5F8X - chains A and B; structure by X-ray diffraction, 1.55 A resolution.

[Chain A]
Molecule: Plasma kallikrein
From: Homo sapiens
Notes: EC 3.4.21.34
UniProtKB: P03952 (KLKB1_HUMAN); the construct lacks a stretch of the UniProt sequence and is renumbered around it, so the offset changes along the chain: 16-38 = UniProt 391-413; 39-60 = UniProt 416-437; 66-148 = UniProt 447-529; 150-173 = UniProt 530-553; 5 more segments
Sequence (239 residues; numbered 16 to 246 plus 18 insertion-coded residues; 10 numbers in that range are skipped by the numbering (no residue carries them; nothing is unmodelled there); the number before each row is that of its first residue; a row labelled like 38A-38B holds insertion residues (38A, then the next letters in order)):
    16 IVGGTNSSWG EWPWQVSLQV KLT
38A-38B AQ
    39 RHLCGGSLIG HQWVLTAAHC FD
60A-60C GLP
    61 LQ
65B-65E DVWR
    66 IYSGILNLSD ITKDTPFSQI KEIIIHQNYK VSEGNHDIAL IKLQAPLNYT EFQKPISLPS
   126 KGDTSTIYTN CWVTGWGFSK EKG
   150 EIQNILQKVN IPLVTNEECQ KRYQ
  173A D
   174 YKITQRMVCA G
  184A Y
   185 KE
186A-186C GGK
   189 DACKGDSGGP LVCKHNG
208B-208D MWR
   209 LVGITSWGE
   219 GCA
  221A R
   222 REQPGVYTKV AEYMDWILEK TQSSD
Differences from the reference sequence: engineered mutation Ser-122 (Cys503 in P03952)
Disulfides: Cys-42/Cys-58, Cys-136/Cys-201, Cys-168/Cys-182, Cys-191/Cys-220
Ligand contacts: piperidine-1-carboximidamide (MRZ): Asp-189, Ala-190, Cys-191, Lys-192, Ser-195, Thr-213, Ser-214, Trp-215, Gly-216, Gly-219, Cys-220, Gly-226

[Chain B]
Molecule: Cys-pro-ala-arg-phe-M70-ala-leu-trp-cys
Sequence (10 residues; numbered 1 to 10; the number before each row is that of its first residue):
     1 CPARFAALWC
Disulfides: Cys-1/Cys-10
Ligand contacts: piperidine-1-carboximidamide (MRZ): Arg-4, Phe-5, Ala-6

[Interface between chain A and chain B]
Contacting residue pairs - 28 pairs, chain A then chain B:
  Arg-39(A) / Trp-9(B)
  His-40(A) / Leu-8(B)
  Leu-41(A) / Trp-9(B)  hydrophobic
  His-57(A) / Phe-5(B)
  His-57(A) / Ala-6(B)
  His-57(A) / Ala-7(B)
  Asp-60(A) / Cys-1(B)  hydrogen bond (side chain-backbone)
  Val-96(A) / Cys-1(B)  hydrophobic
  Val-96(A) / Pro-2(B)
  Ser-97(A) / Pro-2(B)
  Ser-97(A) / Arg-4(B)  hydrogen bond (backbone-side chain)
  Glu-98(A) / Arg-4(B)  hydrogen bond (backbone-side chain)
  Gly-99(A) / Phe-5(B)
  Asp-102(A) / Phe-5(B)
  Phe-143(A) / Leu-8(B)  hydrophobic
  Tyr-174(A) / Arg-4(B)
  Cys-191(A) / Ala-6(B)
  Lys-192(A) / Ala-3(B)  hydrogen bond (side chain-backbone)
  Lys-192(A) / Phe-5(B)  hydrogen bond (side chain-backbone)
  Lys-192(A) / Ala-6(B)
  Gly-193(A) / Ala-6(B)  hydrogen bond (backbone-backbone)
  Ser-195(A) / Ala-6(B)  hydrogen bond (side chain-backbone)
  Ser-195(A) / Ala-7(B)  hydrogen bond (side chain-backbone)
  Ser-214(A) / Phe-5(B)
  Ser-214(A) / Ala-6(B)
  Trp-215(A) / Arg-4(B)
  Trp-215(A) / Phe-5(B)
  Gly-216(A) / Arg-4(B)  hydrogen bond (backbone-backbone)
Also at the interface, not in a pair above, chain B (10 interface residues in all): Cys-10

[In short]
19 residues of chain A face 10 of chain B across their interface; the contacts include 9 hydrogen bonds. Polar
contacts include Asp-60(A)/Cys-1(B), Ser-97(A)/Arg-4(B) and Glu-98(A)/Arg-4(B). Piperidine-1-carboximidamide
is bound between chain A and chain B.
Chain A is Plasma kallikrein (Homo sapiens) and chain B is Cys-pro-ala-arg-phe-M70-ala-leu-trp-cys; the
structure, The crystal structure of human plasma kallikrein in complex with its peptide inhibitor pkalin-3,
was determined by X-ray diffraction.
